PDB entry 9IJ2 | electron microscopy, 3.90 A resolution | chains A and C of the 3 polymer chains in the assembly

[Chain A]
Molecule: Piwi-like protein 2
Source organism: Mus musculus
Notes: EC 3.1.26.-
UniProt: Q8CDG1 (PIWL2_MOUSE); residues 1-971 here = UniProt positions 1-971
Amino-acid sequence (971 residues; numbered 1 to 971; the number before each row is that of its first residue):
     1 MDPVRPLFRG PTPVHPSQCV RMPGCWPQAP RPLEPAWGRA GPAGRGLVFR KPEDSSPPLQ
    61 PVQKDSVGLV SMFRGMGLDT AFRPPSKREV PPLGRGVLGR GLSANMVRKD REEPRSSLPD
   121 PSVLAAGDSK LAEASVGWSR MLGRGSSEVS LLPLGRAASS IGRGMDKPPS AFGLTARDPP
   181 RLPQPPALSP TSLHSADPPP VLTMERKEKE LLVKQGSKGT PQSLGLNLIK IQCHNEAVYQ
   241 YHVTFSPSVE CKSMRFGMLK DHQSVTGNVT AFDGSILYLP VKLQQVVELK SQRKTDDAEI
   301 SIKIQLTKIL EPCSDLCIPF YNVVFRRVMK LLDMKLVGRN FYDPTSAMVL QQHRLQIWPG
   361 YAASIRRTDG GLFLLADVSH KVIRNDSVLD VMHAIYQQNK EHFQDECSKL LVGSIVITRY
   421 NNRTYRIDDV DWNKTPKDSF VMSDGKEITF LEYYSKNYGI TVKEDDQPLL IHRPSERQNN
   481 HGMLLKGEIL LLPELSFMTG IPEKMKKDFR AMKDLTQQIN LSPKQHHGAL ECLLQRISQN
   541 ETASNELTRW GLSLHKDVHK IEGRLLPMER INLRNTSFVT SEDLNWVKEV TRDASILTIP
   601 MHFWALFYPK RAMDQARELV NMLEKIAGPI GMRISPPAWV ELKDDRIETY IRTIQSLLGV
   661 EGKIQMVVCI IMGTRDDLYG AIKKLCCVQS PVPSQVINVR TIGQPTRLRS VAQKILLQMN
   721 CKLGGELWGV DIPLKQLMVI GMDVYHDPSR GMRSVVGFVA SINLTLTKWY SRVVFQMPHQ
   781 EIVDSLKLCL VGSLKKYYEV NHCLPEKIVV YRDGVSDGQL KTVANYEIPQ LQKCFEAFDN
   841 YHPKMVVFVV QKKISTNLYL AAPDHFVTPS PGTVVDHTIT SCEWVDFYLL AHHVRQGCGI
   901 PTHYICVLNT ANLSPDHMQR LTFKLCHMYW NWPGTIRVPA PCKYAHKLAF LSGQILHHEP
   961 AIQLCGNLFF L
Unresolved in the structure: 1-569, 852-902
Curated features (UniProtKB/Swiss-Prot):
  - active site: Asp-743, Glu-781, Asp-813, His-946
  - modified residue: Arg-45 (Symmetric dimethylarginine), Arg-74 (Omega-N-methylarginine), Arg-83 (Omega-N-methylarginine), Arg-95 (Omega-N-methylarginine), Arg-100 (Omega-N-methylarginine), Arg-144 (Symmetric dimethylarginine), Arg-156 (Symmetric dimethylarginine), Arg-163 (Symmetric dimethylarginine), Arg-549 (Symmetric dimethylarginine)
  - mutagenesis: Arg-9 (R9K: Abolishes interaction with TDRD1; when associated with K-39; K-45 and K-74), Arg-39 (R39K: Abolishes interaction with TDRD1; when associated with K-9; K-45 and K-74), Arg-45 (R45K: Abolishes interaction with TDRD1; when associated with K-9; K-39 and K-74), Arg-74 (R74K: Abolishes interaction with TDRD1; when associated with K-9; K-39 and K-45), Asp-813 (D813A: In DAH mutant; leads to arrest in meiotic prophase due to a failure of transposon piRNA amplification, resulting in the marked reduction of piRNA-bound within PIWIL4)

[Chain C]
Molecule: 21-nt RNA strand
Source organism: Homo sapiens
Sequence (21 nucleotides; row label = number of the first residue in the row):
     1 CAAGUUUCCA UGUUGAUGGU A

[How chain A and chain C interact]
Pairs across the interface (9; chain A residue first):
  Val-587(A) / A21(C)  sugar contact
  Lys-588(A) / A21(C)  phosphate contact
  Glu-589(A) / A21(C)  phosphate contact
  Asp-676(A) / U14(C)  phosphate contact
  Asp-676(A) / G15(C)  phosphate contact
  Arg-700(A) / A16(C)  salt bridge to the phosphate
  Arg-707(A) / A21(C)  hydrogen bond to the phosphate
  Ser-710(A) / A21(C)  hydrogen bond to the phosphate
  Phe-950(A) / U13(C)  phosphate contact
Interface residues without a listed pair, chain A (12 interface residues in all): Thr-674, Thr-701, Gln-704, Val-711

[Summary]
12 residues of chain A and 5 residues of chain C are in contact, with 2 hydrogen bonds and 1 salt bridge.
Polar pairs include Arg-707(A)/A21(C), Ser-710(A)/A21(C) and Arg-700(A)/A16(C). UniProt lists 4 active-site
residues and 5 mutagenesis sites on chain A.
Chain A is Piwi-like protein 2 (Mus musculus) and chain C is a 21-nt RNA strand (Homo sapiens); the structure,
Cryo-EM Structure of MILI-piRNA-target (22-nt, comma), was determined by electron microscopy, deposited
together with 9IIY, 9IIZ, 9IJ0, 9IJ1, 9IJ3, 9IJ4 and 9IJ5.
